Entry 7UIF (electron microscopy, 4.60 A resolution (low resolution: residue-level contacts below are approximate; hydrogen-bond / salt-bridge calls are withheld)); this record covers chains A and E of the 33 polymer chains in the assembly.

== Chain A ==
Protein: DNA-directed RNA polymerase II subunit RPB1
Organism: Saccharomyces cerevisiae S288C
Notes: EC 2.7.7.6
Reference sequence: P04050 (RPB1_YEAST); numbering as in UniProt (aligned over 1-1733)
Sequence (1733 residues; row label = number of the first residue in the row):
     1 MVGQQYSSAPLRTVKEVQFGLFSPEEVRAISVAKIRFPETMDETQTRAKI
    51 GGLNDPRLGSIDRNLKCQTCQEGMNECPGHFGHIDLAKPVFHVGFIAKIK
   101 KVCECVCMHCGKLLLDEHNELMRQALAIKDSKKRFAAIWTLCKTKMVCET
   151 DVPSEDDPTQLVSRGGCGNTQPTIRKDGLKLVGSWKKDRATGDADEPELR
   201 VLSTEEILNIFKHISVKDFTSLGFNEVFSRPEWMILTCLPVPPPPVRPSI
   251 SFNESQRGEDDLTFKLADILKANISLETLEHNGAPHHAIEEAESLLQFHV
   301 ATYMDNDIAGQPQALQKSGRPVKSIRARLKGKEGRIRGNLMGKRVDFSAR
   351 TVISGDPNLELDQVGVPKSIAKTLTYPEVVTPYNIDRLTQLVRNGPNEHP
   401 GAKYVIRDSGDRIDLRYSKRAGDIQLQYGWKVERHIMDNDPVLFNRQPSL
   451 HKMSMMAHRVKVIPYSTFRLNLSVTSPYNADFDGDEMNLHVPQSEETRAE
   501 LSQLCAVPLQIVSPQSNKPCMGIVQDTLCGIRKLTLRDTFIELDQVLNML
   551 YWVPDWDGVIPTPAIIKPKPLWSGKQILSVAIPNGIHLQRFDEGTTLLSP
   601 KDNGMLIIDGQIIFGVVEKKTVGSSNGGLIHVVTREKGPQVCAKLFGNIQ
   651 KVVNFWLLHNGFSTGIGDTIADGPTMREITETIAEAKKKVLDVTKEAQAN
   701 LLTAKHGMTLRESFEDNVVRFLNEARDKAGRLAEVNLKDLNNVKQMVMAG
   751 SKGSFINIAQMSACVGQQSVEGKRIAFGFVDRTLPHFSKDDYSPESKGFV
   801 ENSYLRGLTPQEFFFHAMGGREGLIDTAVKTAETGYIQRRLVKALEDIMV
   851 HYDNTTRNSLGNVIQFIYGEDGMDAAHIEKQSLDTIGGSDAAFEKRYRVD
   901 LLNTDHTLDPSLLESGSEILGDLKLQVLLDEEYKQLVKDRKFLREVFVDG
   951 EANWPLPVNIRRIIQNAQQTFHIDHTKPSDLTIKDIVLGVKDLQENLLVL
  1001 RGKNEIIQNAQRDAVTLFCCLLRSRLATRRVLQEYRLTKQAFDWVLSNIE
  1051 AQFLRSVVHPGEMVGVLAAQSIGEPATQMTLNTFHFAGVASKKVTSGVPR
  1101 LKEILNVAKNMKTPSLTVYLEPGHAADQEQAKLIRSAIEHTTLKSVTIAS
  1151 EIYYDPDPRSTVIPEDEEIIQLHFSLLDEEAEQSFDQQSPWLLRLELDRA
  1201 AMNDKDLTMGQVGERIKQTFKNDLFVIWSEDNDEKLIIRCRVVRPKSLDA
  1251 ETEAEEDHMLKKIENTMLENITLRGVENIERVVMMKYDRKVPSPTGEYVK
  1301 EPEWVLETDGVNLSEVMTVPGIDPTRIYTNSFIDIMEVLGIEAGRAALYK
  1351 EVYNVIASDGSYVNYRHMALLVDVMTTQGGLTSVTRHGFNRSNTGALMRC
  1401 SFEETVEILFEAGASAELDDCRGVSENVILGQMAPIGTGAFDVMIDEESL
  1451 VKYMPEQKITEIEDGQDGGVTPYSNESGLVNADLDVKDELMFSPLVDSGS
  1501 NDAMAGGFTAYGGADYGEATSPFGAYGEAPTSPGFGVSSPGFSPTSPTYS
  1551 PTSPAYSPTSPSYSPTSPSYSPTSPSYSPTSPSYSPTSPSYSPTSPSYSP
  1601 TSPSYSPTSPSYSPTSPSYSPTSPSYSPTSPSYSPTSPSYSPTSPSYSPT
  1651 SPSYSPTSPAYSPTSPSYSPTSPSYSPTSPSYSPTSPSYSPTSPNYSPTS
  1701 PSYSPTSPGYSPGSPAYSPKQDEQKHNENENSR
Not modelled in the structure: 1454-1733
Swiss-Prot annotation at these positions:
  - region: P248 to D260 (Lid loop), N306 to K323 (Rudder loop), P810 to E822 (Bridging helix)
  - binding site (Zn(2+)): C67, C70, C77, H80, C107, C110, C148, C167
  - binding site (Mg(2+)): D481, D483, D485
  - modified residue: T1471 (Phosphothreonine)
  - cross-link (Glycyl lysine isopeptide (Lys-Gly)): K695 (interchain with G-Cter in ubiquitin), K1246 (interchain with G-Cter in ubiquitin), K1350 (interchain with G-Cter in ubiquitin)
  - natural variant: S1653 to P1659 (deletion: In strain: A364A)
  - mutagenesis: K1246 (K1246R: Impairs ubiquitination during transcription stress)

== Chain E ==
Protein: DNA-directed RNA polymerases I, II, and III subunit RPABC1
Organism: Saccharomyces cerevisiae S288C
Reference sequence: P20434 (RPAB1_YEAST); residues 1-215 here = UniProt positions 1-215
Sequence (215 residues; row label = number of the first residue in the row):
     1 MDQENERNISRLWRAFRTVKEMVKDRGYFITQEEVELPLEDFKAKYCDSM
    51 GRPQRKMMSFQANPTEESISKFPDMGSLWVEFCDEPSVGVKTMKTFVIHI
   101 QEKNFQTGIFVYQNNITPSAMKLVPSIPPATIETFNEAALVVNITHHELV
   151 PKHIRLSSDEKRELLKRYRLKESQLPRIQRADPVALYLGLKRGEVVKIIR
   201 KSETSGRYASYRICM

== How chain A and chain E interact ==
Pairs across the interface - 69 pairs, chain A then chain E:
  D853(A) with Y168(E); R169(E)
  R857(A) with Y168(E); L170(E)
  L860(A) with Q174(E)
  G861(A) with Q174(E)
  N862(A) with S173(E); Q174(E)
  V863(A) with L170(E); Q174(E); P176(E)
  F866(A) with Y168(E); L175(E); Y208(E); Y211(E)
  I867(A) with Y208(E)
  G869(A) with T204(E)
  E870(A) with S202(E); T204(E); S205(E); Y208(E)
  D871(A) with T204(E)
  N1004(A) with E163(E); R167(E)
  I1006(A) with L164(E); Y168(E)
  D1013(A) with S205(E); R207(E)
  A1014(A) with S205(E)
  T1016(A) with S205(E); R207(E)
  L1017(A) with E203(E); S205(E)
  Q1211(A) with Q3(E)
  M1317(A) with V142(E); I144(E)
  T1318(A) with R14(E); V141(E); V142(E)
  P1320(A) with R14(E)
  P1324(A) with V142(E); H147(E)
  T1325(A) with H146(E); E148(E)
  I1327(A) with H147(E)
  E1337(A) with P183(E)
  V1338(A) with P183(E)
  L1339(A) with I144(E); H147(E); V150(E); V184(E)
  G1340(A) with D182(E)
  I1341(A) with D182(E); R212(E)
  E1342(A) with P151(E); H153(E); V184(E)
  A1343(A) with L149(E)
  R1345(A) with R200(E)
  Y1349(A) with E203(E)
  Y1365(A) with E203(E); T204(E)
  T1376(A) with R212(E)
  T1377(A) with P176(E); R177(E)
  Q1378(A) with R177(E); M215(E)
  G1379(A) with R177(E); Q179(E)
Other interface residues (no listed pair), chain A (49 interface residues in all): T855, Q865, F942, V946, F947, R1215, R1326, M1336, A1346, K1350, R1366
Other interface residues (no listed pair), chain E (43 interface residues in all): R11, A138, I178, K201, G206, S210

== In short ==
Chain A and chain E form an interface of 49 and 43 residues respectively. Curated annotation (UniProt) lists 8
Zn2+-binding residues, 3 Mg2+-binding residues and one mutagenesis site on chain A.
Here chain A is DNA-directed RNA polymerase II subunit RPB1 and chain E is DNA-directed RNA polymerases I, II,
and III subunit RPABC1, both from Saccharomyces cerevisiae S288C. Entry 7UIF (Mediator-PIC Early (Core B)) was
determined by electron microscopy (same publication as 7UI9, 7UIC, 7UIG, 7UIK, 7UIL and 7UIO).
